1J39 - chain A; structure by X-ray diffraction, 1.87 A resolution.

== Chain A ==
Molecule: DNA beta-glucosyltransferase
Source organism: Enterobacteria phage T4
Notes: EC 2.4.1.27
Reference sequence: P04547 (GSTB_BPT4); numbering as in UniProt (aligned over 1-351)
Chain sequence (351 residues; numbered 1 to 351; the number before each row is that of its first residue):
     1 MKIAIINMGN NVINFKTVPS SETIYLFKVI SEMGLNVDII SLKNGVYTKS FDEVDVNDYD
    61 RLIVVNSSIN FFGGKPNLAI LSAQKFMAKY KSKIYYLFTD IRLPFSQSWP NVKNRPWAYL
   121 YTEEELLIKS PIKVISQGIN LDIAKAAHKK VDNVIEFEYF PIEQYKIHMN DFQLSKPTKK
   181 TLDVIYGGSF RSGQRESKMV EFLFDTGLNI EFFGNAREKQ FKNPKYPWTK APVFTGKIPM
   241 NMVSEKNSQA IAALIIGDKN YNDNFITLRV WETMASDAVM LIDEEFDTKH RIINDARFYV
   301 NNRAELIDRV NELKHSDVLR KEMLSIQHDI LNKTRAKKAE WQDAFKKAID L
Not modelled in the structure: 71-74, 112-114
Ligand contacts: uridine-5'-diphosphate-glucose (UPG): Val-18, Glu-22, Thr-99, Asp-100, Gln-137, Glu-163, Tyr-186, Gly-187, Gly-188, Ser-189, Arg-191, Arg-195, Phe-213, Gly-214, Gly-236, Lys-237, Ile-238, Pro-239, Met-240, Val-243, Tyr-261, Phe-265, Thr-267, Leu-268, Arg-269, Glu-272

== Overview ==
Chain A binds uridine-5'-diphosphate-glucose.
Chain A is DNA beta-glucosyltransferase (Enterobacteria phage T4); the structure, Crystal Structure of T4
phage BGT in complex with its UDP-glucose substrate, was determined by X-ray diffraction, deposited together
with 1NVK, 1NZD and 1NZF.
